Entry 1K97 (X-ray diffraction, 2.00 A resolution); this record covers chain A.

== Chain A ==
Protein: Argininosuccinate synthase
Organism: Escherichia coli
Notes: EC 6.3.4.5; fragment: Residues 1 to 444; engineered mutation(s): C-term tag SVEHHHHHH
Reference sequence: P0A6E4 (ASSY_ECOLI); residues 1-446 here = UniProt positions 1-446
Amino-acid sequence (455 residues; row label = number of the first residue in the row):
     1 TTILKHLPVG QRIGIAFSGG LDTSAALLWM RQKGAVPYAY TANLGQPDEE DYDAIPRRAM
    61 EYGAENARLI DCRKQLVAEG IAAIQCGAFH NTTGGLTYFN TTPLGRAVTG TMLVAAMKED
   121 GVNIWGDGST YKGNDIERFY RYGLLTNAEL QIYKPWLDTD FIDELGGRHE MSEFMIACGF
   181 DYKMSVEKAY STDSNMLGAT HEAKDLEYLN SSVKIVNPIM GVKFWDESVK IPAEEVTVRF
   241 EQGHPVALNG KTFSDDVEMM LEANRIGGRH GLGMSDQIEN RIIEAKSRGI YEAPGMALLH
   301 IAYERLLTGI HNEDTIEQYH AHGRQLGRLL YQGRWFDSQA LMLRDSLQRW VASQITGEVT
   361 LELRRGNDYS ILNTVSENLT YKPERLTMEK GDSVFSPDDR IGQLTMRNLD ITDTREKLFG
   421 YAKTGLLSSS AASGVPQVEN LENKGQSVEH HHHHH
Disordered / not traced: 385-392, 441-455
Differences from the reference sequence: expression tag (447-455)
Residues lining bound ligands:
  - aspartic acid (ASP): R106, S129, T130, G133, N134, D135, E202, R281
  - citrulline (CIR): Y98, T102, P103, N134, D135, R138, S191, T192, D193, T200, H201, E202, E279, Y291, Y331

== Summary ==
Ligands of chain A: aspartic acid and citrulline.
Chain A is Argininosuccinate synthase (Escherichia coli); the structure, Crystal Structure of E. coli
Argininosuccinate Synthetase in complex with Aspartate and Citrulline, was determined by X-ray diffraction
together with 1K92 from the same study.
